8RCE - chain A; structure by X-ray diffraction, 3.00 A resolution.

Chain A:
Protein: Peroxisome proliferator-activated receptor alpha
From: Homo sapiens
UniProtKB: Q07869 (PPARA_HUMAN); residues 200-468 here = UniProt positions 200-468
Amino-acid sequence (285 residues; each row starts with the number of its first residue):
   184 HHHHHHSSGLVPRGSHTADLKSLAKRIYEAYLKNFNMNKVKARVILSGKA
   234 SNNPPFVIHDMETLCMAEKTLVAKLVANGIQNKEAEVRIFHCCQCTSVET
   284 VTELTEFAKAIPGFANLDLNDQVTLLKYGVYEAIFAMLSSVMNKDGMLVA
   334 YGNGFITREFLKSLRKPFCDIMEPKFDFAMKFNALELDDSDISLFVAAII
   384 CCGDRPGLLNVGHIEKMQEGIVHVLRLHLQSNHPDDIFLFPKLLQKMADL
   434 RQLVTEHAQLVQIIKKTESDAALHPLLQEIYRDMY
Unresolved in the structure: 184-201, 231-237, 260-264
Sequence notes: expression tag (184-199)
Ligand contacts: WUE ((2S)-2-(4-naphthalen-1-ylphenoxy)-3-phenyl-propanoic acid): Val270, Phe273, His274, Cys276, Gln277, Thr279, Ser280, Tyr314, Ile317, Phe318, Leu321, Met330, Ile354, Met355, His440, Val444, Ile447, Lys448, Glu451, Ala454, Ala455, Leu456, Leu460, Tyr464

In short:
Bound to chain A: compound WUE.
Chain A is Peroxisome proliferator-activated receptor alpha (Homo sapiens); the structure, Crystal structure
of PPAR alfa Ligand Binding Domain in complex with the ligand LBB78, was determined by X-ray diffraction
together with 8REJ from the same study.
